2DUF - chain A; structure by X-ray diffraction, 1.50 A resolution.

# Chain A
Molecule: Green fluorescent protein
Organism: Aequorea victoria
UniProt: P42212 (GFP_AEQVI); aligned to UniProt positions 1-238 over residues 1-238
Amino-acid sequence (236 residues; row label = number of the first residue in the row; note: 2 numbers in that range are skipped by the numbering (no residue carries them; nothing is unmodelled there)):
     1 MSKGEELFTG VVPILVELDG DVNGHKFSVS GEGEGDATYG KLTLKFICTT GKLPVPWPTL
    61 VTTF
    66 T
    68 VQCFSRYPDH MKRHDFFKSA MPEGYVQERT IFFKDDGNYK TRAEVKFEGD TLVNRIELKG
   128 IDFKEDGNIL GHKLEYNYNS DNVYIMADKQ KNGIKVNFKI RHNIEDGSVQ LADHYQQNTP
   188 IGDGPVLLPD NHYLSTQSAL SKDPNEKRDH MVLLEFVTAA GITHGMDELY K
Disordered / not traced: 1, 230-238
Differences from the reference sequence: chromophore (66, 66, 66); engineered mutation Arg80 (Gln in P42212), Asp148 (His in P42212)
Modified residues: Thr66 (2-(1-amino-2-hydroxypropyl)-4-(4-hydroxybenzyl)-1-(2-oxoethyl)-1H-imidazol-5-olate; C12)
Covalently attached groups: covalent link Phe64-Thr66; covalent link Thr66-Val68
What the authors report for this chain:
  - contacts within the chain: Ser205-Glu222 (hydrogen bond)
  - conformationally variable residues (order/disorder transition): Ser147, Asp148

# Summary
From the paper: conformational variability at Ser147 and Asp148; contacts within the chain involving Ser205
and Glu222.
Chain A is Green fluorescent protein (Aequorea victoria); the structure, crystal structure of a green
fluorescent protein variant S65T/H148D at pH 5.6, was determined by X-ray diffraction (same publication as
2DUE, 2DUG, 2DUH and 2DUI).
